PDB entry 5B1Z | X-ray diffraction, 2.15 A resolution | chains A and B of the 4 polymer chains in the assembly

Chain A (and B):
Name: Bcl-2-like protein 1
From: Homo sapiens
Notes: fragment: with deletion of residues 27-82; chain B of this document is another copy of the same molecule, construct and numbering; everything in this record applies to it too
UniProtKB: Q07817 (B2CL1_HUMAN); aligned to UniProt positions 1-153 over residues 1-153 (the alignment contains insertions or deletions, so no single offset holds)
Sequence (153 residues; row label = number of the first residue in the row):
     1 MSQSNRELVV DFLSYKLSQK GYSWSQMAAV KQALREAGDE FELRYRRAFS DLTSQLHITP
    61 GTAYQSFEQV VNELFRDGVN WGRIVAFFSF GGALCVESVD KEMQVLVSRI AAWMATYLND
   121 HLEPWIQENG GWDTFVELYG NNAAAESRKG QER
Not modelled in the structure: 145-153
Swiss-Prot annotation at these positions:
  - motif: S4 to W24 (BH4)

Interface between chain A and chain B:
Residue-residue contacts (79; chain A residue first):
  M1(A) with N119(B)
  S2(A) with N119(B)
  N5(A) with L118(B); N119(B); E123(B)
  R6(A) with A111(B); A115(B)
  E7(A) with M27(B); K31(B), salt bridge
  L8(A) with K31(B); L34(B), hydrophobic; W132(B), hydrophobic
  V9(A) with A111(B); M114(B), hydrophobic; A115(B)
  D11(A) with K31(B); R35(B), salt bridge
  F12(A) with L34(B); F88(B); S89(B)
  L13(A) with G91(B); G92(B); C95(B), hydrophobic; A111(B), hydrophobic; M114(B), hydrophobic
  Y15(A) with R35(B); D39(B), hydrogen bond
  K16(A) with D39(B), salt bridge; E42(B), salt bridge; V96(B)
  L17(A) with C95(B); V107(B), hydrophobic
  Q19(A) with D39(B), hydrogen bond
  K20(A) with V96(B)
  Y22(A) with V96(B); V99(B), hydrophobic; D100(B), hydrogen bond
  S23(A) with Q104(B)
  W24(A) with V107(B), hydrophobic; A111(B), hydrophobic
  M27(A) with S4(B); L8(B), hydrophobic
  V30(A) with L8(B), hydrophobic
  K31(A) with E7(B); L8(B); D11(B)
  L34(A) with F12(B)
  R35(A) with D11(B), salt bridge; Y15(B); R35(B)
  D39(A) with Y15(B), hydrogen bond; K16(B), salt bridge; Q19(B), hydrogen bond
  E42(A) with K16(B), salt bridge
  F88(A) with F12(B)
  S89(A) with F12(B)
  G91(A) with L13(B)
  G92(A) with L13(B)
  C95(A) with L13(B), hydrophobic
  V96(A) with K16(B); K20(B)
  V99(A) with Y22(B), hydrophobic
  D100(A) with Y22(B), hydrogen bond
  V107(A) with W24(B), hydrophobic
  A111(A) with R6(B); V9(B); L13(B), hydrophobic; W24(B), hydrophobic
  A112(A) with R6(B)
  M114(A) with V9(B), hydrophobic; L13(B), hydrophobic
  A115(A) with V9(B)
  L118(A) with N5(B); V9(B), hydrophobic
  N119(A) with S2(B); N5(B), hydrogen bond
  E123(A) with N5(B), hydrogen bond
  W132(A) with N5(B); L8(B)
Also at the interface, not in a pair above, chain A (44 interface residues in all): S4, G38
Also at the interface, not in a pair above, chain B (46 interface residues in all): M1, L17, V30, G38, S108, A112, D120

In short:
Chain A and chain B form an interface of 44 and 46 residues respectively; the contacts include 8 hydrogen
bonds and 7 salt bridges. Polar pairs include E7(A)-K31(B), D11(A)-R35(B) and K16(A)-D39(B).
Both chains are Bcl-2-like protein 1 (Homo sapiens). Entry 5B1Z (Crystal structure of Bcl-xL in complex with
HBx-BH3 motif) was determined by X-ray diffraction.
